4ROM - chains A and D of the 4 polymer chains in the assembly; structure by X-ray diffraction, 1.90 A resolution.

[Chain A]
Molecule: Hemoglobin subunit alpha
From: Homo sapiens
UniProtKB: P69905 (HBA_HUMAN); residues 1-141 here correspond to UniProt positions 2-142 (UniProt number = residue number + 1)
Chain sequence (141 residues; numbered 1 to 141; the number before each row is that of its first residue):
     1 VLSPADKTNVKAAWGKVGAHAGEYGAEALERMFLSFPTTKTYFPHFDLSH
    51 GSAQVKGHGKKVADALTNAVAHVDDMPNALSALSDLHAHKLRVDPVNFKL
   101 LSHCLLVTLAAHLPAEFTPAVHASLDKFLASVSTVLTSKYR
Swiss-Prot annotation at these positions:
  - binding site (O2): His58
  - binding site (heme b): His87
  - site: Thr8, Asn9 (Microbial infection: Cleavage), Lys11 (Not glycated), Ala13, Trp14 (Microbial infection: Cleavage), Tyr24, Gly25 (Microbial infection: Cleavage), Leu29, Glu30 (Microbial infection: Cleavage), His45, Phe46 (Microbial infection: Cleavage), Asp47, Leu48 (Microbial infection: Cleavage), Ser52, Ala53 (Microbial infection: Cleavage), Val55, Lys56 (Microbial infection: Cleavage), Lys56 (Not glycated), Gly59, Lys60 (Microbial infection: Cleavage), Lys60 (Not glycated), Lys90 (Not glycated), Leu91, Arg92 (Microbial infection: Cleavage), Lys99 (Not glycated), Leu106, Val107 (Microbial infection: Cleavage), Thr108, Leu109 (Microbial infection: Cleavage), Val121, His122 (Microbial infection: Cleavage), Ser133, Thr134 (Microbial infection: Cleavage)
  - modified residue: Ser3 (Phosphoserine), Lys7 (N6-succinyllysine), Thr8 (Phosphothreonine), Lys11 (N6-succinyllysine), Lys16 (N6-acetyllysine), Tyr24 (Phosphotyrosine), Ser35 (Phosphoserine), Lys40 (N6-succinyllysine), Ser49 (Phosphoserine), Ser102 (Phosphoserine), Thr108 (Phosphothreonine), Ser124 (Phosphoserine), Ser131 (Phosphoserine), Thr134 (Phosphothreonine), Thr137 (Phosphothreonine), Ser138 (Phosphoserine)
  - glycosylation (N-linked (Glc) (glycation) lysine): Lys7, Lys16, Lys40, Lys61
Covalent attachments: compound 3U8 linked to Val1
Bound ions: heme Fe near His87 (its only coordinating residue here)
Small-molecule neighbours:
  - 3U8 (4-{2-chloro-4-[3-(1H-imidazol-2-yl)propanoyl]phenoxy}butanoic acid), molecule 1: Leu2, Lys99, Lys127, Ala130, Ser131, Thr134
  - 3U8, molecule 2: Pro95, Lys99, Thr137, Ser138, Tyr140, Arg141
  - heme (HEM): Met32, Thr39, Tyr42, Phe43, His45, Phe46, His58, Lys61, Val62, Ala65, Leu66, Leu83, Leu86, His87, Leu91, Val93, Asn97, Phe98, Leu101, Leu105, Val132, Leu136
From the paper describing this entry:
  - binding site for 3U8: Val1, Pro95, Lys99, Lys127, Ala130, Ser131, Thr134, Thr137, Ser138, Tyr140, Arg141

[Chain D]
Molecule: Hemoglobin subunit beta
From: Homo sapiens
UniProtKB: P68871 (HBB_HUMAN); residues 1-146 here correspond to UniProt positions 2-147 (UniProt number = residue number + 1)
Chain sequence (146 residues; each row starts with the number of its first residue):
     1 VHLTPEEKSAVTALWGKVNVDEVGGEALGRLLVVYPWTQRFFESFGDLST
    51 PDAVMGNPKVKAHGKKVLGAFSDGLAHLDNLKGTFATLSELHCDKLHVDP
   101 ENFRLLGNVLVCVLAHHFGKEFTPPVQAAYQKVVAGVANALAHKYH
Swiss-Prot annotation at these positions:
  - binding site ((2R)-2,3-bisphosphoglycerate): Val1, His2, Lys82, His143
  - binding site (heme b): His63, His92
  - site: Glu7, Lys8 (Microbial infection: Cleavage), Gly25, Glu26 (Microbial infection: Cleavage), Gly29, Arg30 (Microbial infection: Cleavage), Tyr35, Pro36 (Microbial infection: Cleavage), Trp37, Thr38 (Microbial infection: Cleavage), Phe45, Gly46 (Microbial infection: Cleavage), Asp52, Ala53 (Microbial infection: Cleavage), Gly56, Asn57 (Microbial infection: Cleavage), Lys59 (Not glycated), Phe71, Ser72 (Microbial infection: Cleavage), Gly74, Leu75 (Microbial infection: Cleavage), Lys82 (Not glycated), Thr84, Phe85 (Microbial infection: Cleavage), His92, Cys93 (Microbial infection: Cleavage), Lys95 (Not glycated), Arg104, Leu105 (Microbial infection: Cleavage), Leu110, Val111 (Microbial infection: Cleavage), Gly119, Lys120 (Microbial infection: Cleavage), Phe122, Thr123 (Microbial infection: Cleavage), Ala128, Ala129 (Microbial infection: Cleavage) and 2 more in UniProt
  - modified residue: Val1 (N-acetylvaline), Ser9 (Phosphoserine), Thr12 (Phosphothreonine), Ser44 (Phosphoserine), Thr50 (Phosphothreonine), Lys59 (N6-acetyllysine), Lys82 (N6-acetyllysine), Thr87 (Phosphothreonine), Cys93 (S-nitrosocysteine), Lys144 (N6-acetyllysine)
  - glycosylation: Val1 (N-linked (Glc) (glycation) valine), Lys8 (N-linked (Glc) (glycation) lysine), Lys17 (N-linked (Glc) (glycation) lysine), Lys66 (N-linked (Glc) (glycation) lysine), Lys120 (N-linked (Glc) (glycation) lysine), Lys144 (N-linked (Glc) (glycation) lysine)
Bound ions: heme Fe near His92 (its only coordinating residue here)
Small-molecule neighbours: heme (HEM): Leu31, Thr38, Phe41, Phe42, Phe45, His63, Lys66, Val67, Ala70, Phe71, Phe85, Leu88, His92, Leu96, Val98, Asn102, Phe103, Leu106, Val137, Leu141
From the paper describing this entry:
  - binding site for 3U8: Trp37

[How chain A and chain D interact]
Residue-residue contacts - 27 pairs, chain A then chain D:
  Pro37(A) with His146(D)
  Thr38(A) with Pro100(D)
  Lys40(A) with His146(D), hydrogen bond (side chain-backbone)
  Thr41(A) with His97(D); Asp99(D); Tyr145(D)
  Tyr42(A) with Arg40(D); Asp99(D), hydrogen bond
  Pro44(A) with His97(D)
  Leu91(A) with Arg40(D), hydrogen bond (backbone-side chain)
  Arg92(A) with Trp37(D); Gln39(D); Arg40(D), hydrogen bond (backbone-side chain); Glu43(D), salt bridge
  Asp94(A) with Trp37(D), hydrogen bond; Asp99(D); Glu101(D); Leu105(D)
  Pro95(A) with Trp37(D)
  Val96(A) with Glu101(D)
  Asn97(A) with Asp99(D), hydrogen bond
  Tyr140(A) with Pro36(D); Trp37(D), hydrophobic
  Arg141(A) with Val34(D), hydrogen bond (side chain-backbone); Tyr35(D); Pro36(D); Trp37(D)
Also at the interface, not in a pair above, chain D (15 interface residues in all): Val98

[Overview]
The interface between chain A and chain D involves 14 residues on one side and 15 on the other; the contacts
include 7 hydrogen bonds and 1 salt bridge. Polar pairs include Arg92(A)-Glu43(D), Lys40(A)-His146(D) and
Tyr42(A)-Asp99(D). The paper reports a binding site for 3U8 at Val1(A), Pro95(A) and Trp37(D) among others.
Here chain A is Hemoglobin subunit alpha and chain D is Hemoglobin subunit beta, both from Homo sapiens. Entry
4ROM (Deoxyhemoglobin in complex with imidazolylacryloyl derivatives) was determined by X-ray diffraction
(same publication as 4ROL).
